Entry 8BWY (electron microscopy, 38.00 A resolution (very low resolution: no residue pairs are listed; an interface is given only as per-side residue counts)); this record covers chains C and e of the 19 polymer chains in the assembly.

Chain C:
Molecule: Dynein heavy chain, outer arm protein
Source organism: Chlamydomonas reinhardtii
Reference sequence: Q22A67 (Q22A67_TETTS); residue numbers follow UniProt; this construct covers 1-4620
Chain sequence (4620 residues; numbered 1 to 4620; the number before each row is that of its first residue):
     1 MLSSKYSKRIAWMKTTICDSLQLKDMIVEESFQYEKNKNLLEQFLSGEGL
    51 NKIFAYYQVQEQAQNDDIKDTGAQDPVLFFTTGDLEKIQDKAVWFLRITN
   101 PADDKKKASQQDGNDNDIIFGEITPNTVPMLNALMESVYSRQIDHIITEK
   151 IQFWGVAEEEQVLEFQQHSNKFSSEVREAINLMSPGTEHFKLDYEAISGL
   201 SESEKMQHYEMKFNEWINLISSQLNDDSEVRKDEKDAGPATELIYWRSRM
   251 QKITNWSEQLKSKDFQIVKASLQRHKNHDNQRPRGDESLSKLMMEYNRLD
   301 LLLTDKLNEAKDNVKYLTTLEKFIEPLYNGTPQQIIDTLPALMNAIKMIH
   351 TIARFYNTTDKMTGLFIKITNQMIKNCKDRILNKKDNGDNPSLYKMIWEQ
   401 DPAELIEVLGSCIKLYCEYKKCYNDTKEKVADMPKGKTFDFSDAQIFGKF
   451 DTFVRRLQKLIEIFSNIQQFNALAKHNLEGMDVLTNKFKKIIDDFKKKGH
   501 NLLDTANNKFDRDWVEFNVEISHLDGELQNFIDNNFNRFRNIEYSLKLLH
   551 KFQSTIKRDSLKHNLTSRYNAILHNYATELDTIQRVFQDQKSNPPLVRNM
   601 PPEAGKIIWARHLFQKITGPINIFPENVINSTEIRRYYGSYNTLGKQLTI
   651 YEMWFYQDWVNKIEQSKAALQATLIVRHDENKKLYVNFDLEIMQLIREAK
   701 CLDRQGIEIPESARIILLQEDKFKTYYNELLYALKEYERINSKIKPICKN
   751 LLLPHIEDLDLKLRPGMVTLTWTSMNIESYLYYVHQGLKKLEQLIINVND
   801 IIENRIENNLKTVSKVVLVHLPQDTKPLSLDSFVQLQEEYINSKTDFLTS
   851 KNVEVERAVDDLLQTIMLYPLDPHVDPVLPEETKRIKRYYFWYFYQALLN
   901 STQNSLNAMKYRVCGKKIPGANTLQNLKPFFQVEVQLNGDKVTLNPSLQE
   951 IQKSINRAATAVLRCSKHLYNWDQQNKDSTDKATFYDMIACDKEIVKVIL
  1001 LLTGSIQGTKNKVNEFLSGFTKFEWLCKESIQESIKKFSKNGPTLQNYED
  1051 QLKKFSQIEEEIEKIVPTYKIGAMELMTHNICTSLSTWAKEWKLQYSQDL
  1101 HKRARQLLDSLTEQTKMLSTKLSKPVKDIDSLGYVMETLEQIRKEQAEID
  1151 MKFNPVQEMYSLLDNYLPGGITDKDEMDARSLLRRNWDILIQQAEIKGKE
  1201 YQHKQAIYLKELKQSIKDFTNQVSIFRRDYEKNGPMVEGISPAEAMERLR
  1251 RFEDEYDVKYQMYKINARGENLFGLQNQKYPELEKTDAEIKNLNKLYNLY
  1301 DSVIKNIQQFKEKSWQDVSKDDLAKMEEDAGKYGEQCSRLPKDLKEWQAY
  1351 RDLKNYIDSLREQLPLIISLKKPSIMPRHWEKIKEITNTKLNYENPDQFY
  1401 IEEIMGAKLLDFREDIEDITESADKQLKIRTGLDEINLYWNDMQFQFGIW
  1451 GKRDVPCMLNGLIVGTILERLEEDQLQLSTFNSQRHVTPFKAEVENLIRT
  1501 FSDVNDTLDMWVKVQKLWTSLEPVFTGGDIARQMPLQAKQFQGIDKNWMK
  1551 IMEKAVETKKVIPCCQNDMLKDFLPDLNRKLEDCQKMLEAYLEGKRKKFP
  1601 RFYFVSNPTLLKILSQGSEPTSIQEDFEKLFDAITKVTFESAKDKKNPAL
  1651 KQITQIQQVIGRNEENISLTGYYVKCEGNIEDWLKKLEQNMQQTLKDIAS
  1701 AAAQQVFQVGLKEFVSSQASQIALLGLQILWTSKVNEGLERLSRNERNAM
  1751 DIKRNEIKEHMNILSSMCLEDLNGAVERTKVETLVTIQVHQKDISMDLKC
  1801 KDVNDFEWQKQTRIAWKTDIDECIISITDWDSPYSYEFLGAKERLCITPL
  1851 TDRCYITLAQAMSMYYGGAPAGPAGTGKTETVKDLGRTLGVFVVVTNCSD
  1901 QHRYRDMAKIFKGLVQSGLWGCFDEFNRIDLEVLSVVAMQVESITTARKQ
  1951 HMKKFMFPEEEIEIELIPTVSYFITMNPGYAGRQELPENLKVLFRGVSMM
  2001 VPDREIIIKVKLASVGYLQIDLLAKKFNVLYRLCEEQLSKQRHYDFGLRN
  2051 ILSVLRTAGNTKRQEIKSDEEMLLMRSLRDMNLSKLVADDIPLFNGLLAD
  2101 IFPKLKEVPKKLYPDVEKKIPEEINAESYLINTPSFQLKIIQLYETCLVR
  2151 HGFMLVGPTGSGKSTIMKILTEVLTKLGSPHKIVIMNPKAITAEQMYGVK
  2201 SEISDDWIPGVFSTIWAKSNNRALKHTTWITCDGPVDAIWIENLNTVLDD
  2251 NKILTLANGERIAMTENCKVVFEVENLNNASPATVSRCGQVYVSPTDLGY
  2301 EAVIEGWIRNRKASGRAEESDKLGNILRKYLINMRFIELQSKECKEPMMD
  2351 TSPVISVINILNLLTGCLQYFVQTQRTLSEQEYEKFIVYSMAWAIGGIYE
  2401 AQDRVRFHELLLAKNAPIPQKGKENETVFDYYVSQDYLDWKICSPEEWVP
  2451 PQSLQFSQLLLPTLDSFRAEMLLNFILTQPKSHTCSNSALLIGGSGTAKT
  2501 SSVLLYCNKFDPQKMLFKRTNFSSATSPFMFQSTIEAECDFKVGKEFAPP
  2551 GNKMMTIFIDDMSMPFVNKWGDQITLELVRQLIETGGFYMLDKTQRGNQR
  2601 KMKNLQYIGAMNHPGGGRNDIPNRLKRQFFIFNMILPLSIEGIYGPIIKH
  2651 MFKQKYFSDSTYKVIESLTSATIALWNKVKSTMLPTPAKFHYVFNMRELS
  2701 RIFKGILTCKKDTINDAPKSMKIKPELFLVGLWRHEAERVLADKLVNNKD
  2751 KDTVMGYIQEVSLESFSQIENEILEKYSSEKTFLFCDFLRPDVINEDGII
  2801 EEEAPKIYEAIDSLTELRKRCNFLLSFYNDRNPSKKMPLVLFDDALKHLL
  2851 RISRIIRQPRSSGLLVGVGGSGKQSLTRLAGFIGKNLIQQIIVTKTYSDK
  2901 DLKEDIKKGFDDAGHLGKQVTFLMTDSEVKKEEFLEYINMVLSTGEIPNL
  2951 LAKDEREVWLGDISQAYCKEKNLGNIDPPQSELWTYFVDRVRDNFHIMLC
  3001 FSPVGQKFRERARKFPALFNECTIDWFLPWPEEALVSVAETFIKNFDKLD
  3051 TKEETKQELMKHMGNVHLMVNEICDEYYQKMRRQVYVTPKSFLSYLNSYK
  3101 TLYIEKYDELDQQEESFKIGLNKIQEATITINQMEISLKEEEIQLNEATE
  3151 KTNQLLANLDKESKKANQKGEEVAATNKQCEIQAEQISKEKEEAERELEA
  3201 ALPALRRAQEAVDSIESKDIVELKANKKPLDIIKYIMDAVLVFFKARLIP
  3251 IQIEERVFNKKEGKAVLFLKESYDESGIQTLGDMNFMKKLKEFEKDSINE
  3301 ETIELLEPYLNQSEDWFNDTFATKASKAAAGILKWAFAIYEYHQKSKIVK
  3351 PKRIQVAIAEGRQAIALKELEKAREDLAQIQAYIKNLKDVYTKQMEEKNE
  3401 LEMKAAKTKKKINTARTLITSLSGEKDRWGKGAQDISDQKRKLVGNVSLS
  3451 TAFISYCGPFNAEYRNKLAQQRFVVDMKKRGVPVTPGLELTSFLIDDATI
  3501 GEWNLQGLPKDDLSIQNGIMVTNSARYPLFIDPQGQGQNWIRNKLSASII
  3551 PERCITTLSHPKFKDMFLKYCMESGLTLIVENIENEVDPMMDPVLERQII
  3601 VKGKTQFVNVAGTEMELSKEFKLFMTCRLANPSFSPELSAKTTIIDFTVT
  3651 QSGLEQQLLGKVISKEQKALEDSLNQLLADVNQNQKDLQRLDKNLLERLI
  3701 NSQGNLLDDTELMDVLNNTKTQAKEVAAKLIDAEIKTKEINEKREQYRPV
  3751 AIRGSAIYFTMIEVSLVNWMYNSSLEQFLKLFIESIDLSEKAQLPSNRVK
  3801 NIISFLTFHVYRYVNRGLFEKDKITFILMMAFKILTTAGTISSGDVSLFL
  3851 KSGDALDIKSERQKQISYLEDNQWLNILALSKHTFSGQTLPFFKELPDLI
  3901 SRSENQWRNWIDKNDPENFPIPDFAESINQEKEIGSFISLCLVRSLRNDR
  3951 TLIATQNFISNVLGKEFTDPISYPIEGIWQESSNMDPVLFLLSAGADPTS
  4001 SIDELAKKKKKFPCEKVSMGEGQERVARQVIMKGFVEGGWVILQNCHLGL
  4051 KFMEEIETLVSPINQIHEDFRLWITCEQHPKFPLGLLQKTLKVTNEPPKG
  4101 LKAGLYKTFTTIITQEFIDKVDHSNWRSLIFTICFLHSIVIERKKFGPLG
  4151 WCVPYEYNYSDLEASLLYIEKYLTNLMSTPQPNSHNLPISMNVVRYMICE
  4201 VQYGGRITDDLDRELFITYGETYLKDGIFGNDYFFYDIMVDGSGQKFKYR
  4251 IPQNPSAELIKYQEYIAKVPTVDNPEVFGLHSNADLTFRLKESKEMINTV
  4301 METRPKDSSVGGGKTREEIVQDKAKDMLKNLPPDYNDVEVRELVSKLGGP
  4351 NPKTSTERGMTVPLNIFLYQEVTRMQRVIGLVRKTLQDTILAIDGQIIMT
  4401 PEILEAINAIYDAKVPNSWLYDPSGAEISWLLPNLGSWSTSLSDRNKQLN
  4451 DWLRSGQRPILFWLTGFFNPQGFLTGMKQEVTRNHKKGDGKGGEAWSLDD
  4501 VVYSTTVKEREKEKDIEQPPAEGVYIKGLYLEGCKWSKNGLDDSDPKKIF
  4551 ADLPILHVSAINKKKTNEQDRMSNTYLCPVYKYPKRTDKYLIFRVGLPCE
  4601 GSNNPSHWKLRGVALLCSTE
Disordered / not traced: 1-6, 180, 226-230, 289-306, 384-395, 823-851, 1275-1442, 3249-3271, 3315-3316, 3548-3554, 3597-3616, 3853-3862, 3883-3890, 4236-4251, 4306-4315, 4488-4493, 4514-4519, 4564-4572
Residues lining bound ligands:
  - ADP (adenosine-5'-diphosphate), molecule 1: L1845, C1846, P1873, A1874, G1875, T1876, G1877, K1878, T1879, E1880, L2048
  - ADP, molecule 2: L2459, L2460, L2461, G2494, S2495, G2496, T2497, A2498, K2499, T2500, S2501, S2700
  - ADP, molecule 3: P2838, V2840, V2868, G2869, G2870, S2871, G2872, K2873, Q2874, S2875, K3090
  - ATP (adenosine-5'-triphosphate): Y2129, L2130, I2131, T2159, G2160, S2161, G2162, K2163, S2164, T2165, A2302, V2303, G2306, T2484, R2624

Chain e:
Molecule: Flagellar outer dynein arm intermediate protein, putative
Source organism: Chlamydomonas reinhardtii
Reference sequence: Q23FU1 (Q23FU1_TETTS); the author numbering skips numbers that UniProt does not, so the offset changes along the chain: 1-144 = UniProt 1-144; 815-1340 = UniProt 145-670
Chain sequence (670 residues; row label = number of the first residue in the row; note: 670 numbers in that range are skipped by the numbering (no residue carries them; nothing is unmodelled there)):
     1 MAEYFTYSKKRKEFNNPINFQDTETRYGGIQNQVVNINQYVQRNPNFIDL
    51 DNIAELSEHSVNTERVKTGDRGMSHKEGGWPGNVDPNEAQETGRFKKRIE
   101 KDTSFPQAVKDLKEGVEKCIYQNNQIDLLEEYFEGETSEHVVEN
   815 LSSKTLMLFKDEKEICKRSVSEISWHPEGPTKVAVSYAIMRFQQMPEKMP
   865 TQAYVWDLLNPNSPEIKLMSPSAVTNISYNQKIPDQIGGGCYNGLLAVWD
   915 GRKGENPIMISPVENSHYEPVTHFHWLMSKTGSECVTTSTDGKVMWWDTR
   965 KFEAGPVEKLNIIEGLGENEEIIGGTALEYNVEAGPSKFLIGTESGSILT
  1015 ANKKLKKPVEITTRYGLDQGRHLGPVYSINRSNQNPKYFLSVGDWSCKIW
  1065 VEDLKTPIIRTKYHGSYLSDGCWSPTRSGAFFLVRRDGWMDVWDYYYRQN
  1115 EIAFSHKVSDSPLTCIKINQTGGAYHNSGKLCAIGDQDGTVTILELCDSL
  1165 YTMQPKEKDIINEMFEREYRKEKNLETIKKQQELAKRQVQKDMGSQKEKW
  1215 EKKKLEMIETAEASFHENLAKNPVNEEEFNELDSPSEKRKKTNQNQGREQ
  1265 EEQSREEQEASGNFNQQQQQQQEEEQQQEGEQQHHQNQEHQNGQGHENGQ
  1315 EEGEENGEEGNQQENEGQEENEQQQE
Disordered / not traced: 1-17, 67-71, 82-94, 815, 963-986, 1276-1340

Interface between chain C and chain e:
At this resolution (38 A) residue pairs are not listed: 24 residues of chain C and 24 of chain e lie at the interface.

Summary:
Chain C and chain e each contribute 24 residues to their interface. Chain C binds 3 copies of ADP and ATP.
Here chain C is Dynein heavy chain, outer arm protein and chain e is Flagellar outer dynein arm intermediate
protein, putative, both from Chlamydomonas reinhardtii. Entry 8BWY (In situ outer dynein arm from
Chlamydomonas reinhardtii in a pre-power stroke state) was determined by electron microscopy (same publication
as 8BX8).
